Entry 7C7A (electron microscopy, 2.80 A resolution); this record covers chains B and L of the 13 polymer chains in the assembly.

== Chain B ==
Protein: Ribonucleases P/MRP protein subunit POP1
Organism: Saccharomyces cerevisiae (strain ATCC 204508 / S288c)
Notes: EC 3.1.26.5
UniProt: P41812 (POP1_YEAST); residue numbers follow UniProt; this construct covers 1-875
Chain sequence (875 residues; row label = number of the first residue in the row):
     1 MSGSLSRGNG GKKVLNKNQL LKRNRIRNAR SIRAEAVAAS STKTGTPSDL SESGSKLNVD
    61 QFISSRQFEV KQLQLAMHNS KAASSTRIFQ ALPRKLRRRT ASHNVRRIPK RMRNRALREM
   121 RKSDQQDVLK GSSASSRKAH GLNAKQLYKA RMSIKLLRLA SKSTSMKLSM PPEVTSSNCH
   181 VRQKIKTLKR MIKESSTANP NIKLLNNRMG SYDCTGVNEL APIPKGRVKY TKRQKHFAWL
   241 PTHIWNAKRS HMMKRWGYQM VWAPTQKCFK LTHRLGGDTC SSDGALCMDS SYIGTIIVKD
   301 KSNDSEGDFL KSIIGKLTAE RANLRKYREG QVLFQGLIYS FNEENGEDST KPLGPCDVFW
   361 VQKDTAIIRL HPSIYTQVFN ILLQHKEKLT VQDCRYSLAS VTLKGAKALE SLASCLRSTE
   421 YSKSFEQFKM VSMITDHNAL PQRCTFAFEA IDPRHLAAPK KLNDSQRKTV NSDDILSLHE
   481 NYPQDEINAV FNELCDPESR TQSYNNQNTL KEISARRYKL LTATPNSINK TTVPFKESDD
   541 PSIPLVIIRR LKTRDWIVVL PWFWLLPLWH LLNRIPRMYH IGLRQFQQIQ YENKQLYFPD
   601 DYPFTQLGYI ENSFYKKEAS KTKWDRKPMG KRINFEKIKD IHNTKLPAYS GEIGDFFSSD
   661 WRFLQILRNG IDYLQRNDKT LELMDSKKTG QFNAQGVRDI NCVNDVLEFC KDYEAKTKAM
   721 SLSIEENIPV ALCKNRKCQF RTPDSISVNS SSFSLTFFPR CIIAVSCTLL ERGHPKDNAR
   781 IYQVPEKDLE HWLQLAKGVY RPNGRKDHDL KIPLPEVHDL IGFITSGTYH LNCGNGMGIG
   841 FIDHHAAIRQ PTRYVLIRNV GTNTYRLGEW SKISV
Not modelled in the structure: 1-45, 123-140, 686-695, 743-751
Curated features (UniProtKB/Swiss-Prot):
  - modified residue: Thr-524 (Phosphothreonine)

== Chain L ==
Protein: Ribonuclease MRP protein subunit RMP1
Organism: Saccharomyces cerevisiae (strain ATCC 204508 / S288c)
UniProt: Q12530 (RMP1_YEAST); numbering as in UniProt (aligned over 1-201)
Chain sequence (201 residues; numbered 1 to 201; the number before each row is that of its first residue):
     1 MDEMDNVIRS LEQEYRLILL LNHRNKNQHR AASWYGSFNE MKRNCGQIIT LFSSRRLQAK
    61 RLKDVEWVKL HRLLQRALFR QLKRWYWQFN GVIALGQFVT LGCTLVTLLA NVRALYMRLW
   121 EINETEFIRC GCLIKNLPRT KAKSVVNDVE ELGEIIDEDI GNNVQENELV ITSIPKPLTE
   181 NCKKKKKRKK KNKSAIDGIF G
Not modelled in the structure: 1-2, 134-201

== Interface between chain B and chain L ==
Residue-residue contacts (55):
  Pro-47(B) with Gln-13(L)
  Ser-48(B) with Leu-17(L)
  Leu-57(B) with Leu-17(L), hydrophobic
  Val-59(B) with Cys-103(L), hydrophobic; Thr-104(L)
  Phe-62(B) with Thr-104(L); Thr-107(L); Leu-108(L), hydrophobic
  Ile-63(B) with Cys-103(L), hydrophobic; Thr-107(L)
  Arg-66(B) with Glu-14(L), salt bridge; Thr-107(L); Asn-111(L)
  Glu-69(B) with Ala-110(L); Ala-114(L)
  Val-70(B) with Ala-110(L), hydrophobic
  Gln-72(B) with Arg-113(L)
  Leu-73(B) with Tyr-86(L), hydrophobic; Leu-109(L), hydrophobic; Ala-110(L), hydrophobic; Arg-113(L)
  Gln-74(B) with Tyr-86(L)
  Met-77(B) with Lys-83(L); Tyr-86(L), hydrophobic
  Ile-88(B) with Trp-87(L), hydrophobic
  Phe-89(B) with Tyr-86(L), hydrophobic; Trp-87(L), hydrophobic; Asn-90(L)
  Gln-90(B) with Ala-94(L)
  Leu-92(B) with Leu-95(L), hydrophobic
  Arg-97(B) with Gln-97(L), hydrogen bond
  Arg-98(B) with Ala-31(L)
  Thr-100(B) with Phe-98(L)
  Ala-101(B) with Asn-27(L); Gln-28(L), hydrogen bond (backbone-backbone); Arg-30(L)
  Ser-102(B) with Asn-27(L)
  Asn-104(B) with Asn-27(L), hydrogen bond (backbone-side chain)
  Val-105(B) with Asn-27(L)
  Tyr-518(B) with Gln-47(L); Lys-69(L), hydrogen bond
  Leu-520(B) with Arg-72(L)
  Leu-521(B) with Lys-69(L); Arg-72(L), hydrogen bond (backbone-side chain); Leu-73(L), hydrophobic; Arg-76(L)
  Thr-522(B) with Val-65(L)
  Ala-523(B) with Arg-72(L)
  Pro-525(B) with Arg-72(L), hydrogen bond (backbone-side chain)
  Asn-526(B) with Arg-72(L); Gly-131(L), hydrogen bond (side chain-backbone); Cys-132(L)
  Asn-529(B) with Arg-72(L), hydrogen bond (side chain-backbone); Arg-76(L), hydrogen bond
  Lys-530(B) with Arg-76(L)
Also at the interface, not in a pair above, chain B (40 interface residues in all): Ser-55, Ala-76, His-78, His-103, Arg-106, Ile-528, Thr-531
Also at the interface, not in a pair above, chain L (37 interface residues in all): Leu-20, Val-68, Gln-75, Leu-82, Thr-100

== In short ==
40 residues of chain B and 37 residues of chain L are in contact, with 9 hydrogen bonds and 1 salt bridge.
Among the polar pairs are Arg-66(B)/Glu-14(L), Arg-97(B)/Gln-97(L) and Asn-104(B)/Asn-27(L).
Here chain B is Ribonucleases P/MRP protein subunit POP1 and chain L is Ribonuclease MRP protein subunit RMP1,
both from Saccharomyces cerevisiae (strain ATCC 204508 / S288c). Entry 7C7A (Cryo-EM structure of yeast
Ribonuclease MRP with substrate ITS1) was determined by electron microscopy (same publication as 7C79).
